Entry 6OEP (electron microscopy, 3.70 A resolution); this record covers chains C and I of the 8 polymer chains in the assembly.

# Chain C
Molecule: V(D)J recombination-activating protein 1
Source organism: Mus musculus
Notes: EC 3.1.-.-, 2.3.2.27
Reference sequence: P15919 (RAG1_MOUSE); residues 1-1040 here = UniProt positions 1-1040
Sequence (1040 residues; row label = number of the first residue in the row):
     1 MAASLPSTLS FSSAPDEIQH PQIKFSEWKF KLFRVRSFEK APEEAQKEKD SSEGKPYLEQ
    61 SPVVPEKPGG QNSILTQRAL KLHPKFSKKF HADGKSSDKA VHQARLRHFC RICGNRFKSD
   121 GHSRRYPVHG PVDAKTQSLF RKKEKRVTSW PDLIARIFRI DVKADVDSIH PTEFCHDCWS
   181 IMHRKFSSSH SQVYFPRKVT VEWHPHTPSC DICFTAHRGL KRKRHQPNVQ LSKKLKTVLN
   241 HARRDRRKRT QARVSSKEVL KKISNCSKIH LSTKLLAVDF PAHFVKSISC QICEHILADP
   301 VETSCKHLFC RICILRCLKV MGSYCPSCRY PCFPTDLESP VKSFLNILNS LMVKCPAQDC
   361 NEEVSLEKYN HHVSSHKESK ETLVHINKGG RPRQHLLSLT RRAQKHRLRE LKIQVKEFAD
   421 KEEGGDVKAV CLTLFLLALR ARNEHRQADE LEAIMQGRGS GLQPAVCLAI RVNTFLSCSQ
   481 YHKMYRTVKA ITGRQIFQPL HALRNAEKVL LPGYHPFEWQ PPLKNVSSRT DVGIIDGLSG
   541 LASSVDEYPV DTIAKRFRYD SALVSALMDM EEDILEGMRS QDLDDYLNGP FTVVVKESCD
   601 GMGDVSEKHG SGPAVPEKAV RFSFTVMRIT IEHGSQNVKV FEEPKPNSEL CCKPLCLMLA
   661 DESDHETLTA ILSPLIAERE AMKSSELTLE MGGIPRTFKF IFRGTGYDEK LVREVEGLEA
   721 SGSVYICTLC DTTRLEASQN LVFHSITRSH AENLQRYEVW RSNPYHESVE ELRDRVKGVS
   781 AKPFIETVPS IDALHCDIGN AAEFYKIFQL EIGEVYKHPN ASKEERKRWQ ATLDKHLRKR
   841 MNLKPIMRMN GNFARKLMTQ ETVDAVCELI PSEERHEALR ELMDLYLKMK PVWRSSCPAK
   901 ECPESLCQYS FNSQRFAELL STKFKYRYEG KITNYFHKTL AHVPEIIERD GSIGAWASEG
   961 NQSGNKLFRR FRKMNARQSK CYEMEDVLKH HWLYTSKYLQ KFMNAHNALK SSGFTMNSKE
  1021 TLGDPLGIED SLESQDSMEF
Disordered / not traced: 1-394, 959-960, 1009-1040
Sequence notes: engineered mutation Gln962 (Glu in P15919)
Ion coordination: Ca2+ near Asp600 (its only coordinating residue here); Zn2+: Cys727, Cys730, His937, His942
Curated features (UniProtKB/Swiss-Prot):
  - zinc finger: Cys290 to Arg329 (RING-type), Leu351 to Lys380 (RAG1-type)
  - DNA-binding region: Gly389 to Gln456 (NBD)
  - binding site (Zn(2+)): Cys266, His270, Cys290, Cys293, His295, Cys305, His307, Cys310, Cys313, Cys325, Cys328, Cys355, Cys360, His372, His376
  - binding site (a divalent metal cation): Asp600, Asp708
  - site: Trp893 (Essential for DNA hairpin formation, participates in base-stacking interactions near the cleavage site)
  - cross-link: Lys233 (Glycyl lysine isopeptide (Lys-Gly) (interchain with G-Cter in ubiquitin))
  - mutagenesis: Lys233 (K233M: Abolishes autoubiquitination), His307 (H307A: Displays lower E3 ligase activity and affects the joining step of V(D)J recombination), Cys325 (C325G: Loss of E3 ligase activity and affects the joining step of V(D)J recombination), Arg391 (R391A: Defects in converting nicked products to hairpins; R391L: Impairs DNA-binding and hairpin formation while maintaining some nicking activity), Arg393 (R393A: Impairs DNA-binding and hairpin formation while maintaining some nicking activity), Arg401 (R401A: Allows robust hairpin activity), Arg402 (R402A: Defects in converting nicked products to hairpins), Lys405 (K405A: Reduced hairpin activity), His406 (H406A: Allows robust hairpin activity), Arg407 (R407A: Impairs DNA-binding and reduces hairpin formation without affecting nicking activity), Asn443 (N443A: Impairs DNA-binding; when associated with A-445), His445 (H445A: Impairs DNA-binding; when associated with A-443), 22 further mutagenesis entries in UniProt
Reported in the primary citation:
  - mutagenesis - E962Q: abolished catalytic activity (citing earlier work)
  - mutagenesis - R848A: increased catalytic activity

# Chain I
Molecule: 50-nt DNA strand
Sequence (50 nucleotides; each row starts with the number of its first residue; numbers below 1 keep their minus sign (DC-3 is residue -3)):
    -3 CCTGGATCTG GCCTGTCTTA CACAGTGATA CAGCCCTTAA CAAAAACCCG
Disordered / not traced: -3 to 0
Ion coordination: Ca2+ site 1: DA16, DC17 (shared with 2 residues of chain A); Ca2+ site 2: DC17 (shared with 2 residues of chain A)

# Interface between chain C and chain I
Pairs across the interface (18; chain C residue first):
  Arg402(C) with DA36(I), base contact
  Lys412(C) with DT33(I), salt bridge to the phosphate
  Ser477(C) with DT22(I), phosphate contact; DG23(I), phosphate contact
  Cys478(C) with DG23(I), hydrogen bond to the phosphate
  Arg504(C) with DA24(I), phosphate contact; DT25(I), base contact
  Met974(C) with DT22(I), sugar contact
  Asn975(C) with DG23(I), phosphate contact
  Ala976(C) with DT22(I), sugar contact; DG23(I), phosphate contact
  Arg977(C) with DT22(I), base contact; DG23(I), sugar contact; DA24(I), sugar contact
  Gln978(C) with DG21(I), base contact
  Asp986(C) with DG23(I), sugar contact
  Lys989(C) with DG23(I), phosphate contact; DA24(I), salt bridge to the phosphate
Interface residues without a listed pair, chain C (16 interface residues in all): Arg401, Lys405, Arg471, His990
Interface residues without a listed pair, chain I (10 interface residues in all): DC32, DT34, DA35

# In short
16 residues of chain C face 10 of chain I across their interface; the contacts include 1 hydrogen bond and 2
salt bridges. Polar contacts include Cys478(C)-DG23(I), Lys412(C)-DT33(I) and Lys989(C)-DA24(I). From the
paper: E962Q of chain C abolishes catalytic activity; R848A of chain C increases catalytic activity.
Chain C is V(D)J recombination-activating protein 1 (Mus musculus) and chain I is a 50-nt DNA strand; the
structure, Cryo-EM structure of mouse RAG1/2 12RSS-NFC/23RSS-PRC complex (DNA1), was determined by electron
microscopy, deposited together with 6OEM, 6OEN, 6OEO, 6OEQ, 6OER and 6V0V.
